PDB entry 4B0S | X-ray diffraction, 2.85 A resolution | chain A

Chain A:
Protein: Deamidase-depupylase dop
Source organism: Acidothermus cellulolyticus
Notes: EC 3.4.-.-, 3.5.1.-
UniProtKB: A0LU48 (A0LU48_ACIC1); residue numbers follow UniProt; this construct covers 1-501
Sequence (506 residues; each row starts with the number of its first residue):
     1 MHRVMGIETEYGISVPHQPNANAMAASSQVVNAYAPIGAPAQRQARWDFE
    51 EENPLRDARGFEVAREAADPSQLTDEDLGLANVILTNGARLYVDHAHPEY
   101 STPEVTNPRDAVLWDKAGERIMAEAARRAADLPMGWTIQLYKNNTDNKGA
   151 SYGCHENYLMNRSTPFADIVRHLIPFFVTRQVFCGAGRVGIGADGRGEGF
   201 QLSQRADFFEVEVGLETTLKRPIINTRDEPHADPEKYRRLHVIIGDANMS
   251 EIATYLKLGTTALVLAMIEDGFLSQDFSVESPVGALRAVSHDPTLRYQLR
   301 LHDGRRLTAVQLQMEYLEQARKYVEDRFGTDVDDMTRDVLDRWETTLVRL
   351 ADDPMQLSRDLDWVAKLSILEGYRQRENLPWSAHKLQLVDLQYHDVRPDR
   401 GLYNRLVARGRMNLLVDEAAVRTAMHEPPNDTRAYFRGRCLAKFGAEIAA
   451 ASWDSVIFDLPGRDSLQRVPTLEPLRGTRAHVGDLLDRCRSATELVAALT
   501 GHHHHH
Unresolved in the structure: 37-80, 501-506
Differences from the reference sequence: expression tag (502-506)
Ion coordination: Mg2+ site 1: Glu-8 (together with ATP); Mg2+ site 2: Glu-8, Tyr-92, Glu-99 (together with ATP)
Ligand contacts: ATP (adenosine-5'-triphosphate): Val-4, Met-5, Gly-6, Ile-7, Glu-8, Arg-90, Tyr-92, Asp-94, Glu-99, Ser-101, Thr-102, Pro-103, Glu-104, His-155, Asn-157, Tyr-158, Leu-159, Arg-227, Glu-229, Pro-230, His-231, Ala-232, Arg-239, His-241, Arg-433, Trp-453
UniProt features mapped onto this chain:
  - active site: Asp-94 (Proton acceptor)
  - binding site (Mg(2+)): Glu-8, Tyr-92, Glu-99, His-155, His-241
  - binding site (ATP): Ser-101, Thr-102, Asn-157, Arg-239
  - mutagenesis: Glu-8 (E8A: Abolishes depupylation and deamidation activities), Glu-10 (E10A: Abolishes depupylation and deamidation activities), Tyr-92 (Y92A: Reduces depupylation but not deamidation activity), Asp-94 (D94A: Abolishes depupylation and deamidation activities), His-97 (H97A: Reduces depupylation but not deamidation activity), Gln-139 (Q139E: Abolishes depupylation), His-155 (H155A: Abolishes depupylation but not deamidation activity), Arg-205 (R205A: Impairs depupylation and significantly slows deamidation), Arg-221 (R221A: Abolishes depupylation and deamidation activities), His-241 (H241A: Abolishes depupylation and deamidation activities), Arg-400 (R400E: Abolishes depupylation)
Reported in the primary citation:
  - binding site for ATP: Arg-90, Arg-227, Arg-239, Arg-433, Trp-453
  - Mg2+ coordination: Glu-8, Glu-99, His-155, His-241
  - catalytic residues: Arg-205, Arg-221 (proposed by the authors, not directly observed)
  - mutagenesis - E8A, E10A, D94A, R221A: abolished catalytic activity
  - mutagenesis - H155A, H241A: abolished catalytic activity on depupylation
  - mutagenesis - Y92A, H97A, R205A: decreased catalytic activity on depupylation
  - mutagenesis - R205A: decreased catalytic activity on deamidation
  - mutagenesis - Y92A, H97A, K148A: unchanged catalytic activity on deamidation
  - catalytic residues: Asp-94
  - mutagenesis - S27A, H95V: unchanged catalytic activity
  - mutagenesis - Q139E, K148A, R400E: abolished catalytic activity on PanB-Pup
  - mutagenesis - Q139E, R400E: decreased binding to PupQ

Overview:
Chain A binds ATP. The Mg2+ site 2 is built by Glu-8, Tyr-92 and Glu-99. Curated annotation (UniProt) lists
active-site residue Asp-94, 5 Mg2+-binding residues, 4 ATP-binding residues and 11 mutagenesis sites. From the
paper: catalytic residues Arg-205, Arg-221 and Asp-94; E8A, E10A and D94A, among others, abolish catalytic
activity; 14 substitutions were tested in all.
Chain A is Deamidase-depupylase dop (Acidothermus cellulolyticus); the structure, Structure of the
Deamidase-Depupylase Dop of the Prokaryotic Ubiquitin-like Modification Pathway in Complex with ATP, was
determined by X-ray diffraction together with 4B0R and 4B0T from the same study.
